PDB entry 6WXL | electron microscopy, 2.76 A resolution | chains B and L of the 12 polymer chains in the assembly

== Chain B ==
Name: Hemagglutinin HA2 chain
From: Influenza A virus (A/Shanghai/JS01/2013(H7N9))
Reference sequence: A0A067Y6L0 (A0A067Y6L0_9INFA); residues 1-221 here correspond to UniProt positions 340-560 (UniProt number = residue number + 339)
Chain sequence (221 residues; numbered 1 to 221; the number before each row is that of its first residue):
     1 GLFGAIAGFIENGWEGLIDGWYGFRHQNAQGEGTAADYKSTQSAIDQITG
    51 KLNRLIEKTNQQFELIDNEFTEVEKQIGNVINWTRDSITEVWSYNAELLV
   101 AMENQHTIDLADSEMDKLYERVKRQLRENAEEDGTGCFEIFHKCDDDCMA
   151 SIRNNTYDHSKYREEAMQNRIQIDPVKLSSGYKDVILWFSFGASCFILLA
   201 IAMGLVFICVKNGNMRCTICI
Disordered / not traced: 1-3, 174-221
Cystine bridges: Cys144-Cys148
Glycans and other covalent adducts: N-acetylglucosamine (NAG) linked to Asn82, Asn154

== Chain L ==
Name: 1D12 Light chain
From: Homo sapiens
Chain sequence (221 residues; each row starts with the number of its first residue; a row labelled like 27A-27E holds insertion residues (27A, then the next letters in order)):
     1 DIVMTQSPLSLSVTPGEPASISCRSSH
27A-27E SLLHL
    28 NGYNYLDWYLQKPGQSPQLLIYLGSNRASGVPDRFSGSGSGTDFTLKISR
    78 VEAEDVGIYYCMQALRTP
95A-95B PG
    96 LTFGGGTKVDIKRTVAAPSVFIFPPSEDQVKSGTVSVVCLLNNFYPREAS
   146 VKWKVDGALKTGNSQESVTEQDSKDNTYSLSSTLTLSSTEYQSHKVYACE
   196 VTHQGLSSPVTKSFNRGEC
Disordered / not traced: 108-214
Cystine bridges: Cys23-Cys88
Small-molecule neighbours: N-acetylglucosamine (NAG; 2-acetamido-2-deoxy-beta-D-glucopyranose): Asn28, Gly29, Tyr30

== Chain B / chain L interface ==
Residue-residue contacts - 9 pairs, chain B then chain L:
  Thr49(B) with Asn28(L)
  Leu52(B) with His27D(L); Leu27E(L), hydrophobic; Asn28(L)
  Asn53(B) with His27D(L), hydrogen bond
  Leu55(B) with Leu27E(L), hydrophobic
  Ile56(B) with His27D(L); Leu27E(L), hydrophobic; Arg93(L), hydrogen bond (backbone-side chain)
Other interface residues (no listed pair), chain L (5 interface residues in all): Leu92
From the paper, about this interface:
  - pairs named by the authors: Ile56(B)-Arg93(L) (hydrogen bond)
  - epitope / paratope residues, chain B: Ile56(B)

== Overview ==
The chain B/chain L interface involves 5 residues from each chain; the contacts include 2 hydrogen bonds.
Among the polar pairs are Asn53(B)-His27D(L) and Ile56(B)-Arg93(L). The paper describes a hydrogen bond
between Ile56(B) and Arg93(L). Chain L binds N-acetylglucosamine. N-acetylglucosamine is covalently linked to
Asn82(B) and Asn154(B). The paper reports the epitope/paratope residue Ile56(B).
Chain B is Hemagglutinin HA2 chain (Influenza A virus (A/Shanghai/JS01/2013(H7N9))) and chain L is 1D12 Light
chain (Homo sapiens); the structure, Cryo-EM structure of the VRC315 clinical trial, vaccine-elicited, human
antibody 1D12 in complex with an H7 ..., was determined by electron microscopy.
